7SUJ - chain A; structure by X-ray diffraction, 2.30 A resolution.

== Chain A ==
Protein: Serine/threonine-protein kinase Chk1
Organism: Homo sapiens
Notes: EC 2.7.11.1
Reference sequence: O14757 (CHK1_HUMAN); residues 1-289 here = UniProt positions 1-289
Chain sequence (297 residues; numbered 1 to 297; the number before each row is that of its first residue):
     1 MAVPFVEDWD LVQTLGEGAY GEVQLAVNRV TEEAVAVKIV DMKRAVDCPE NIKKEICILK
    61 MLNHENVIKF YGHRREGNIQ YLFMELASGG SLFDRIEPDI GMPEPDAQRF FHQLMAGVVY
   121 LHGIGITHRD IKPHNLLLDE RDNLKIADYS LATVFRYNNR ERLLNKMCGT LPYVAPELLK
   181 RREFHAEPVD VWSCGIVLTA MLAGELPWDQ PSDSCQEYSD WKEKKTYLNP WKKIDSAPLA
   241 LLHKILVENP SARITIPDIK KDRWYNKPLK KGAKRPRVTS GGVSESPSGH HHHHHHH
Not modelled in the structure: 1-8, 43-49, 272-297
Construct notes: engineered mutation L59 (Asn in O14757), I68 (Val in O14757), M84 (Leu in O14757), L86 (Tyr in O14757), A87 (Cys in O14757), S91 (Glu in O14757), H134 (Glu in O14757), A147 (Ser in O14757), Y149 (Phe in O14757), S150 (Gly in O14757); expression tag (290-297)
Small-molecule neighbours: BYL ((3R,4R)-4-{4-[6-chloro-2-({1-[(1R)-2,2-difluorocyclopropyl]-5-methyl-1H-pyrazol-4-yl}amino)quinazolin-7-yl]piperidin-1-yl}-4-methyloxolan-3-ol): Q13, L15, G16, E17, G18, V23, A36, M84, E85, L86, A87, S88, G89, G90, K132, H134, N135, L137, A147, D148

== Summary ==
Ligands of chain A: compound BYL.
Chain A is Serine/threonine-protein kinase Chk1 (Homo sapiens); the structure, Structure of CHK1 10-pt. mutant
complex with LRRK2 inhibitor 24, was determined by X-ray diffraction together with 7SUF, 7SUG, 7SUH and 7SUI
from the same study.
